Entry 7K6M (X-ray diffraction, 2.41 A resolution); this record covers chain A.

Chain A:
Name: Phosphatidylinositol 4,5-bisphosphate 3-kinase catalytic subunit alpha isoform
Organism: Homo sapiens
Notes: EC 2.7.1.153, 2.7.11.1
UniProt: P42336 (PK3CA_HUMAN); numbering as in UniProt (aligned over 105-1048)
Sequence (946 residues; row label = number of the first residue in the row):
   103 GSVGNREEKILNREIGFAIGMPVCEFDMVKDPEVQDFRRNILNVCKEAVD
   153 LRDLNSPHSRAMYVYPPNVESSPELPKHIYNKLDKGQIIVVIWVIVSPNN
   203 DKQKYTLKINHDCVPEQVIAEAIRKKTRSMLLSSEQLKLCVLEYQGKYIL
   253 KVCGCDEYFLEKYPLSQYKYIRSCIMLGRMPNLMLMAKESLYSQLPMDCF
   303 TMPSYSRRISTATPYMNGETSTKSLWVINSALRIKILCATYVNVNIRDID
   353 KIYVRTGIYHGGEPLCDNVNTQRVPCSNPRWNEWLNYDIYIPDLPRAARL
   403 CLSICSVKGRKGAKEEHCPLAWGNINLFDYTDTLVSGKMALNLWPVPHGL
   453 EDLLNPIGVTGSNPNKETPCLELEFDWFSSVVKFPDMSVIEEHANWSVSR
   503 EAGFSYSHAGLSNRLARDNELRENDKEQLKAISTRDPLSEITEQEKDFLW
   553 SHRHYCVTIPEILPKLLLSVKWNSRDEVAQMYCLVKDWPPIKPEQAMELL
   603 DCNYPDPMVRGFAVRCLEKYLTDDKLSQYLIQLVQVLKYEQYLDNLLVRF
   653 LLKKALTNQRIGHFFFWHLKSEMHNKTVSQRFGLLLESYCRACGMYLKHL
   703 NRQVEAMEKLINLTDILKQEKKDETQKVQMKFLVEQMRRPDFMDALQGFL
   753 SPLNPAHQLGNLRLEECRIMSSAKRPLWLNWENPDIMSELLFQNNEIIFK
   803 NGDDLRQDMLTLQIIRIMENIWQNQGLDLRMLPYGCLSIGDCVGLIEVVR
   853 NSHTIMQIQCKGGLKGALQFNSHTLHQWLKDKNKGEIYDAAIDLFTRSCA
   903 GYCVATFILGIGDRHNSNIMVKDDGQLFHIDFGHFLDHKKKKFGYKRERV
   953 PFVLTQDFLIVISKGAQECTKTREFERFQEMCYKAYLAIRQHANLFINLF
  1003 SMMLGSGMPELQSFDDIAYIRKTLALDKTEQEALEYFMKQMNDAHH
Not modelled in the structure: 103-108, 232-246, 309-323, 346-350, 413-415, 501-523, 1048
Differences from the reference sequence: expression tag (103-104)
Ligand contacts: VXY (2,2-difluoroethyl (3S)-3-{[2'-amino-5-fluoro-2-(morpholin-4-yl)[4,5'-bipyrimidin]-6-yl]amino}-3-(hydroxymethyl)pyrrolidine-1-carboxylate): R770, M772, S774, P778, W780, I800, K802, D805, L807, D810, Y836, I848, E849, V850, V851, S854, H855, T856, Q859, S919, M922, F930, I932, D933, F934
UniProt features mapped onto this chain:
  - region: I771 to R777 (G-loop), G912 to N920 (Catalytic loop), H931 to T957 (Activation loop)
  - site: K776 (Implicated in the recognition of ATP as well as PIP2. Also crucial for autophosphorylation of the p85alpha subunit)
  - natural variant: G106 (G106V: In CRC), I112 (I112N: In MCAP), R115 (R115P: In CLAPO and MADAC; uncertain significance), G118 (G118D: In CWS5), E135 (E135K: In CWS5), E218 (E218K: In CWS5), Y343 (Y343C: Found in a cancer sample; uncertain significance), V356 (V356I: In CWS5), G364 (G364R: In MCAP), E365 (E365K: In MCAP), C378 (C378Y: In MCAP), R382 (R382K: In CWS5), 14 further natural variant entries in UniProt

In short:
Ligands of chain A: compound VXY.
Chain A is Phosphatidylinositol 4,5-bisphosphate 3-kinase catalytic subunit alpha isoform (Homo sapiens); the
structure, Crystal structure of PI3Kalpha selective Inhibitor PF-06843195, was determined by X-ray diffraction
together with 7K6N, 7K6O and 7K71 from the same study.
